Entry 6XT9 (electron microscopy, 3.80 A resolution); this record covers chains D and J of the 5 polymer chains in the assembly.

# Chain D
Molecule: Bardet-Biedl syndrome 4 protein
Organism: Homo sapiens
UniProtKB: Q96RK4 (BBS4_HUMAN); residues 1-519 here = UniProt positions 1-519
Sequence (528 residues; each row starts with the number of its first residue; numbers below 1 keep their minus sign (Met-8 is residue -8)):
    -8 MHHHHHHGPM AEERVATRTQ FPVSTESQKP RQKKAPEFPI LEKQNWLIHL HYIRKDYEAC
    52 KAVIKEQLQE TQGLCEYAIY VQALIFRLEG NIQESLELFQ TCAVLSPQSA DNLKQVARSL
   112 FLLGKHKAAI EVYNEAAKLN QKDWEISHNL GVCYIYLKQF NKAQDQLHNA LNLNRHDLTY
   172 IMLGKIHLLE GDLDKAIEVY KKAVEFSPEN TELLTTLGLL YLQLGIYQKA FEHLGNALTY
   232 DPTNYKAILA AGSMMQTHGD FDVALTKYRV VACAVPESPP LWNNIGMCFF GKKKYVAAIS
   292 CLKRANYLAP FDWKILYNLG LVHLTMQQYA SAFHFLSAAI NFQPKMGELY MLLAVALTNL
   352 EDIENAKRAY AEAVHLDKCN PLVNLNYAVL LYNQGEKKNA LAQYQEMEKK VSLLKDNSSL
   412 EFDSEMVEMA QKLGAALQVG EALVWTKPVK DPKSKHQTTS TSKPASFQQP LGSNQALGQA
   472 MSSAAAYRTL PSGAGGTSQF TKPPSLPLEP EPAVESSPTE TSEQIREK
Not modelled in the structure: -8 to 27, 424-519
Sequence notes: initiating methionine (-8); expression tag (-7 to 0)
From the paper describing this entry:
  - disease-associated variants - N309K: decreased binding to BBSome-interacting protein 1 (chain J) (proposed by the authors, not directly observed)

# Chain J
Molecule: BBSome-interacting protein 1
Organism: Homo sapiens
UniProtKB: A8MTZ0 (BBIP1_HUMAN); numbering as in UniProt (aligned over 1-92)
Sequence (139 residues; numbered -46 to 92; the number before each row is that of its first residue; numbers below 1 keep their minus sign (Met-46 is residue -46)):
   -46 MASWSHPQFE KGSAGSAAGS GAGWSHPQFE KGAGLEVLFQ GPKRAEFMLK AAAKRPELSG
    14 KNTISNNSDM AEVKSMFREV LPKQGPLFVE DIMTMVLCKP KLLPLKSLTL EKLEKMHQAA
    74 QNTIRQQEMA EKDQRQITH
Not modelled in the structure: -46 to 25, 81-92
Sequence notes: initiating methionine (-46); expression tag (-45 to 0)
From the paper describing this entry:
  - disease-associated variants - L58* (citing earlier work)

# Chain D / chain J interface
Contacting residue pairs (35):
  Leu210(D) - Val42(J)
  Tyr236(D) - Asp44(J)
  Lys237(D) - Asp44(J)
  Ser244(D) - Phe41(J)
  Ser244(D) - Val42(J)
  Gln247(D) - Leu40(J)
  Pro271(D) - Phe41(J)  hydrophobic
  Asn274(D) - Pro39(J)
  Asn274(D) - Phe41(J)
  Asn275(D) - Leu40(J)
  Asn275(D) - Phe41(J)  hydrogen bond (side chain-backbone)
  Met278(D) - Gly38(J)
  Met278(D) - Leu40(J)  hydrophobic
  Phe281(D) - Lys36(J)
  Tyr298(D) - Lys52(J)  hydrogen bond (backbone-side chain)
  Tyr298(D) - Pro53(J)
  Leu299(D) - Lys52(J)  hydrogen bond (backbone-side chain)
  Pro301(D) - Leu50(J)  hydrophobic
  Phe302(D) - Leu50(J)  hydrophobic
  Trp304(D) - Pro39(J)  hydrophobic
  Lys305(D) - Pro39(J)
  Lys305(D) - Phe41(J)
  Tyr308(D) - Pro39(J)  hydrophobic
  Asn309(D) - Gly38(J)
  Asn309(D) - Pro39(J)
  Leu312(D) - Pro35(J)  hydrophobic
  Leu312(D) - Gln37(J)
  Leu315(D) - Leu34(J)
  Thr316(D) - Leu34(J)
  Leu343(D) - Leu34(J)  hydrophobic
  Val346(D) - Glu32(J)
  Asn350(D) - Phe30(J)
  Leu381(D) - Arg31(J)
  Leu381(D) - Glu32(J)
  Met417(D) - Met29(J)  hydrophobic
Also at the interface, not in a pair above, chain D (33 interface residues in all): Leu213, Leu240, Ala241, Ile306, Val374, Ser410, Asp414
Also at the interface, not in a pair above, chain J (20 interface residues in all): Val33, Glu43, Val49
The authors on this interface:
  - interface residues, chain D: Asn309(D)
  - interface residues, chain J: Val26(J)

# Summary
The interface between chain D and chain J involves 33 residues on one side and 20 on the other; the contacts
include 3 hydrogen bonds. Polar contacts include Asn275(D)-Phe41(J), Tyr298(D)-Lys52(J) and
Leu299(D)-Lys52(J). From the paper: N309K of chain D reduces binding to BBSome-interacting protein 1 (chain
J); interface residues Asn309(D) and Val26(J).
Here chain D is Bardet-Biedl syndrome 4 protein and chain J is BBSome-interacting protein 1, both from Homo
sapiens. Entry 6XT9 (Subunits BBS 1,4,8,9,18 of the human BBSome complex) was determined by electron
microscopy together with 6XTB from the same study.
